Entry 3U8K (X-ray diffraction, 2.47 A resolution); this record covers chains A and E of the 5 polymer chains in the assembly.

[Chain A (and E)]
Molecule: Acetylcholine-binding protein
From: Lymnaea stagnalis
Notes: chain E of this document is another copy of the same molecule, construct and numbering; everything in this record applies to it too
UniProt: P58154 (ACHP_LYMST); residues 1-210 here correspond to UniProt positions 20-229 (UniProt number = residue number + 19)
Amino-acid sequence (210 residues; row label = number of the first residue in the row):
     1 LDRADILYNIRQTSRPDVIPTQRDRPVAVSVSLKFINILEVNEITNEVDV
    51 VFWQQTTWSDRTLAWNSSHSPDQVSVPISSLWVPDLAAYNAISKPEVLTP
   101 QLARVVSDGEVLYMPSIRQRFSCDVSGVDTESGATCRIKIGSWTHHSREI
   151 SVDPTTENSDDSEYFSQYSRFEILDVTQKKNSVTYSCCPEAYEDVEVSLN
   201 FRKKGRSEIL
Not modelled in the structure: 210 (chain E: 156-158, 205-210)
UniProt features mapped onto this chain:
  - glycosylation: Asn66 (N-linked (GlcNAc...) asparagine)
Cystine bridges: Cys123-Cys136
Glycans and other covalent adducts: N-acetylglucosamine (NAG) linked to Asn66
Small-molecule neighbours:
  - 1-(5-ethoxypyridin-3-yl)-1,4-diazepane (09P), molecule 1: Trp53, Gln73, Arg104, Leu112, Met114
  - 1-(5-ethoxypyridin-3-yl)-1,4-diazepane (09P), molecule 2: Tyr89, Ser142, Trp143, Thr144, Tyr185, Cys188, Tyr192
What the authors report for this chain:
  - binding site for 1-(5-ethoxypyridin-3-yl)-1,4-diazepane: Arg104, Leu112, Cys188

[How chain A and chain E interact]
Contacting residue pairs - 49 pairs, chain A then chain E:
  Asp2(A) with Arg23(E), salt bridge
  Arg3(A) with Ile19(E); Thr21(E), hydrogen bond; Arg23(E); Glu149(E), salt bridge
  Ala4(A) with Arg15(E), hydrogen bond (backbone-side chain); Val18(E), hydrophobic
  Leu7(A) with Asp17(E); Val18(E), hydrophobic
  Tyr8(A) with Arg15(E)
  Asn37(A) with Ser122(E), hydrogen bond
  Leu39(A) with Glu47(E)
  Trp53(A) with Trp143(E)
  Gln55(A) with Cys187(E)
  Ser75(A) with Thr144(E), hydrogen bond; His145(E)
  Glu96(A) with Ser93(E); Lys94(E), hydrogen bond (side chain-backbone)
  Val97(A) with Lys94(E)
  Leu98(A) with Ala91(E); Ser93(E); Lys94(E)
  Thr99(A) with Trp143(E)
  Pro100(A) with Asp85(E); Leu86(E); Ala87(E)
  Leu102(A) with Asp85(E); Thr144(E)
  Arg104(A) with Thr144(E); His145(E); His146(E); Glu149(E), salt bridge
  Met114(A) with Trp143(E), hydrogen bond (backbone-side chain); Cys187(E), hydrophobic
  Ser116(A) with Trp143(E)
  Arg118(A) with Ile92(E), hydrogen bond (side chain-backbone)
  Glu157(A) with Ser186(E); Cys187(E)
  Glu163(A) with Ser186(E), hydrogen bond
  Tyr164(A) with Tyr185(E), hydrophobic; Ser186(E), hydrogen bond (side chain-backbone); Cys187(E), hydrogen bond
  Ser166(A) with Ser122(E), hydrogen bond
  Tyr168(A) with Asn46(E), hydrogen bond (backbone-side chain); Cys123(E), hydrophobic; Asp124(E); Arg137(E), hydrogen bond
  Arg170(A) with Ile44(E)
  Ile209(A) with Ile44(E)
Other interface residues (no listed pair), chain A (33 interface residues in all): Arg11, Pro71, Gln73, Pro115, Ser159, Gln167
Other interface residues (no listed pair), chain E (30 interface residues in all): Thr45, Tyr89

[Overview]
The interface between chain A and chain E involves 33 residues on one side and 30 on the other, with 13
hydrogen bonds and 3 salt bridges. Polar pairs include Asp2(A)-Arg23(E), Arg3(A)-Glu149(E) and
Arg104(A)-Glu149(E). Chain A binds 1-(5-ethoxypyridin-3-yl)-1,4-diazepane. N-acetylglucosamine is covalently
linked to Asn66(A). From the paper: a binding site for 1-(5-ethoxypyridin-3-yl)-1,4-diazepane at Arg104(A),
Leu112(A) and Cys188(A).
Both chains are Acetylcholine-binding protein (Lymnaea stagnalis). Entry 3U8K (Crystal structure of the
acetylcholine binding protein (AChBP) from Lymnaea stagnalis in complex with NS3573
(1-(5-ethoxypyridin-3-yl)-1,4-diazepane)) was determined by X-ray diffraction, deposited together with 3U8J,
3U8L, 3U8M and 3U8N.
